Entry 6UEA (electron microscopy, 3.00 A resolution); this record covers chains E and J of the 12 polymer chains in the assembly.

Chain E (and J):
Molecule: Immunoglobulin heavy constant alpha 2
From: Homo sapiens
Notes: chain J of this document is another copy of the same molecule, construct and numbering; everything in this record applies to it too
UniProtKB: P01877 (IGHA2_HUMAN); residues 242-472 here correspond to UniProt positions 110-340 (UniProt number = residue number - 132)
Amino-acid sequence (245 residues; row label = number of the first residue in the row):
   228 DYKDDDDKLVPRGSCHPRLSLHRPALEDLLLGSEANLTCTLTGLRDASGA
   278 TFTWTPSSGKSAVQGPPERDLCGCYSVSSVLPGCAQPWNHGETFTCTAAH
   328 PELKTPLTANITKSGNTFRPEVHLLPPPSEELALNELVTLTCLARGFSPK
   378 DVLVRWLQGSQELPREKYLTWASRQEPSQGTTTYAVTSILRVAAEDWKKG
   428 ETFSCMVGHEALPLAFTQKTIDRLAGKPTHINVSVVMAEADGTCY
Disordered / not traced: 228-241, 452-455 (chain J: 228-241, 460-472)
Disulfide bonds: Cys369-Cys432
Differences from the reference sequence: expression tag (228-241); conflict Leu451 (Met319 in P01877)
Curated features (UniProtKB/Swiss-Prot):
  - glycosylation (N-linked (GlcNAc...) asparagine): Asn263, Asn337 (complex)

Interface between chain E and chain J:
Residue-residue contacts - 11 pairs, chain E then chain J:
  Leu441(E) - Phe443(J)  hydrophobic
  Ile458(E) - Pro455(J)
  Asn459(E) - Pro455(J)
  Val460(E) - Pro455(J)  hydrogen bond (backbone-backbone)
  Val460(E) - Thr456(J)
  Val460(E) - His457(J)
  Ser461(E) - His457(J)
  Val462(E) - Ile458(J)
  Val462(E) - Asn459(J)  hydrogen bond (backbone-backbone)
  Val463(E) - Asn459(J)
  Met464(E) - Asn459(J)
Other interface residues (no listed pair), chain J (7 interface residues in all): Lys454

Summary:
Chain E and chain J form an interface of 8 and 7 residues respectively, with 2 hydrogen bonds. Backbone
hydrogen bonds pair Val460(E)-Pro455(J) and Val462(E)-Asn459(J).
Both chains are Immunoglobulin heavy constant alpha 2 (Homo sapiens). Entry 6UEA (Structure of pentameric sIgA
complex) was determined by electron microscopy together with 6UE7, 6UE8 and 6UE9 from the same study.
